PDB entry 2WF0 | X-ray diffraction, 1.60 A resolution | chain A

Chain A:
Name: Beta-secretase 1
Organism: Homo sapiens
Notes: EC 3.4.23.46
UniProtKB: P56817 (BACE1_HUMAN); residue numbers follow UniProt; this construct covers 61-452
Amino-acid sequence (392 residues; row label = number of the first residue in the row):
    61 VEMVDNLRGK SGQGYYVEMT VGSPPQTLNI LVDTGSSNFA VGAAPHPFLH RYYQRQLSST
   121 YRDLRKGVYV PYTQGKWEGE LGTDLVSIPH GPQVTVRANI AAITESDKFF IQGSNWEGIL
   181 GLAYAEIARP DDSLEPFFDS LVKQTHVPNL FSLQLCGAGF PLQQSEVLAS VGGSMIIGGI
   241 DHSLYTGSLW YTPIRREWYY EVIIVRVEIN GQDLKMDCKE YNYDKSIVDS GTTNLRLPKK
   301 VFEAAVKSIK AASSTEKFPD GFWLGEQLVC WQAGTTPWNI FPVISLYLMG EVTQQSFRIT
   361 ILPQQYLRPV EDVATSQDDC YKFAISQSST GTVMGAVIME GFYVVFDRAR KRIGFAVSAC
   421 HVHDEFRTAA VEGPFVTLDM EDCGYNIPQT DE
Not modelled in the structure: 61, 217-229, 448-452
Disulfide bonds: Cys216-Cys420, Cys278-Cys443, Cys330-Cys380
Construct notes: engineered mutation Gln153 (Asn in P56817), Gln172 (Asn in P56817), Gln223 (Asn in P56817), Gln354 (Asn in P56817)
Residues lining bound ligands: 4-ethyl-N- (ZY0; N-[(1S,2R)-1-benzyl-2-hydroxy-3-{[3-(trifluoromethyl)benzyl]amino}propyl]-4-ethyl-8-(2-oxopyrrolidin-1-yl)quinoline-6-carboxamide): Gly72, Gln73, Gly74, Leu91, Asp93, Gly95, Ser96, Val130, Pro131, Tyr132, Thr133, Gln134, Phe169, Ile171, Trp176, Ile179, Ile187, Arg189, Tyr259, Ile287, Asp289, Gly291, Thr292, Thr293, Asn294, Arg296, Ser386

Summary:
Chain A binds 4-ethyl-N-.
Chain A is Beta-secretase 1 (Homo sapiens); the structure, Human BACE-1 in complex with
4-ethyl-N-((1S,2R)-2-hydroxy-1-(phenylmethyl)-3-(((3-(trifluoromethyl)phenyl)methyl)amino)propyl)-8-(2-oxo-1-pyrrolidinyl)-6-quinolinecarboxamide,
was determined by X-ray diffraction (same publication as 2WEZ).
